PDB entry 2PI8 | X-ray diffraction, 2.25 A resolution | chains C and D of the 4 polymer chains in the assembly

[Chain C (and D)]
Molecule: Membrane-bound lytic murein transglycosylase A
From: Escherichia coli
Notes: EC 3.2.1.-; chain D of this document is another copy of the same molecule, construct and numbering; everything in this record applies to it too
UniProt: P0A935 (MLTA_ECOLI); residues 2-345 here correspond to UniProt positions 22-365 (UniProt number = residue number + 20)
Sequence (345 residues; row label = number of the first residue in the row):
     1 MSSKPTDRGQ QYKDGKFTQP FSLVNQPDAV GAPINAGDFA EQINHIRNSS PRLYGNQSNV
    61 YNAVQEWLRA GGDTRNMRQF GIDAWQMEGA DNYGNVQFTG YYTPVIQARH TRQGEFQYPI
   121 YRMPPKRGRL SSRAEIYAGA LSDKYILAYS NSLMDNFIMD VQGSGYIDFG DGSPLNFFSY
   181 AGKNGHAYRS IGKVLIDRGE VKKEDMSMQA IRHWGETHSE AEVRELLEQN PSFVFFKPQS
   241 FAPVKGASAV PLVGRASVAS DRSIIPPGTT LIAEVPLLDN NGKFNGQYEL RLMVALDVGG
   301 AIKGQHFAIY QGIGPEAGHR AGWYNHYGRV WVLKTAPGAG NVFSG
Disordered / not traced: 1-2, 203-205, 338-345 (chain D: 1-2, 338-345)
Modified residues: Mse1 (selenomethionine); Mse77, Mse87, Mse123, Mse154, Mse159, Mse206, Mse208, Mse293 (selenomethionine; parent Met)
Differences from the reference sequence: modified residue (1, 77, 87, 123, 154, 159, 206, 208, 293); conflict S131 (Pro151 in P0A935), I272 (Leu292 in P0A935); engineered mutation A308 (Asp328 in P0A935)

[How chain C and chain D interact]
Contacting residue pairs (7):
  V105(C) - G170(D)
  Q107(C) - Q107(D)  hydrogen bond
  Q107(C) - D168(D)
  D168(C) - D168(D)
  G170(C) - V105(D)
  G172(C) - L175(D)
  L175(C) - G172(D)
Interface residues without a listed pair, chain C (7 interface residues in all): D171
Interface residues without a listed pair, chain D (8 interface residues in all): D171, F241

[Overview]
7 residues of chain C face 8 of chain D across their interface, with 1 hydrogen bond. Its one hydrogen-bonded
contact is Q107(C)-Q107(D).
Chain C and chain D are both Membrane-bound lytic murein transglycosylase A (Escherichia coli); the structure,
Crystal structure of E. coli MltA with bound chitohexaose, was determined by X-ray diffraction (same
publication as 2PIC and 2PJJ).
